PDB entry 4X7B | X-ray diffraction, 2.40 A resolution | chain A

[Chain A]
Protein: Lipase
Organism: Geobacillus stearothermophilus T6
Notes: EC 3.1.1.3
UniProtKB: Q93A71 (Q93A71_GEOSE); residues 5-389 here correspond to UniProt positions 34-418 (UniProt number = residue number + 29)
Sequence (391 residues; row label = number of the first residue in the row):
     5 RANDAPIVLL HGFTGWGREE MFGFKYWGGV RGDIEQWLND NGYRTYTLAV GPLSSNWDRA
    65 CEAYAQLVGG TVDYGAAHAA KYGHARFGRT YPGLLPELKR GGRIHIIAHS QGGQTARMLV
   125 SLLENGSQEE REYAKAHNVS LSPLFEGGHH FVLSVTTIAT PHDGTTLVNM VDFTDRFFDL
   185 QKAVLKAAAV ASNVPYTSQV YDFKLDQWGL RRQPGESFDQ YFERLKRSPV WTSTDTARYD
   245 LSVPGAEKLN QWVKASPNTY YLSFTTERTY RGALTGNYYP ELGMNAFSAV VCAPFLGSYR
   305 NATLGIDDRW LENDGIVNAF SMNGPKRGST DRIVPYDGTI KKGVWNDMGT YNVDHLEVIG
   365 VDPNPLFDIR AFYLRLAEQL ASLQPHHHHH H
Sequence notes: engineered mutation Y86 (His115 in Q93A71), T269 (Ala298 in Q93A71); conflict A323 (Thr352 in Q93A71); expression tag (390-395)
Bound ions: Zn2+: D62, H82, H88, D239; Ca2+: G287, E361, D366, P367
From the paper describing this entry:
  - mutagenesis - R374W (2.3-fold): increased stability
  - mutagenesis - R374W: unchanged catalytic activity on pNP
  - mutagenesis - R374W: unchanged stability in response to unfolding temperature

[Summary]
D62, H82, H88 and D239 form the Zn2+ site. G287, E361, D366 and P367 form the Ca2+ site. From the paper: R374W
increases stability; R374W leaves catalytic activity on pNP unchanged.
Chain A is Lipase (Geobacillus stearothermophilus T6); the structure, Crystal Structure of lipase from
Geobacillus stearothermophilus T6 methanol stable variant H86Y/A269T, was determined by X-ray diffraction
(same publication as 4X6U, 4X71 and 4X85).
